PDB entry 7KAS | electron microscopy, 3.90 A resolution | chains B and D of the 7 polymer chains in the assembly

# Chain B
Molecule: Protein transport protein SBH1
Source organism: Saccharomyces cerevisiae BY4741
UniProt: P52870 (SC6B1_YEAST); residues 1-82 here = UniProt positions 1-82
Sequence (82 residues; numbered 1 to 82; the number before each row is that of its first residue):
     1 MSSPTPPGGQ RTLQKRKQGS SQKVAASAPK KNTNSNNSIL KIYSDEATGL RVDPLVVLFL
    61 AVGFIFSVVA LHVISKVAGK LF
Unresolved in the structure: 1-50

# Chain D
Molecule: Protein translocation protein SEC63
Source organism: Saccharomyces cerevisiae BY4741
UniProt: P14906 (SEC63_YEAST); residue numbers follow UniProt; this construct covers 2-440, 449-663
Sequence (676 residues; numbered -13 to 670; 8 numbers in that range are skipped by the numbering (no residue carries them; nothing is unmodelled there); the number before each row is that of its first residue; numbers below 1 keep their minus sign (Gly-13 is residue -13)):
   -13 GGSGGSGGSG GSGGSPTNYE YDEASETWPS FILTGLLMVV GPMTLLQIYQ IFFGANAEDG
    47 NSGKSKEFNE EVFKNLNEEY TSDEIKQFRR KFDKNSNKKS KIWSRRNIII IVGWILVAIL
   107 LQRINSNDAI KDAATKLFDP YEILGISTSA SDRDIKSAYR KLSVKFHPDK LAKGLTPDEK
   167 SVMEETYVQI TKAYESLTDE LVRQNYLKYG HPDGPQSTSH GIALPRFLVD GSASPLLVVC
   227 YVALLGLILP YFVSRWWART QSYTKKGIHN VTASNFVSNL VNYKPSEIVT TDLILHWLSF
   287 AHEFKQFFPD LQPTDFEKLL QDHINRRDSG KLNNAKFRIV AKCHSLLHGL LDIACGFRNL
   347 DIALGAINTF KCIVQAVPLT PNCQILQLPN VDKEHFITKT GDIHTLGKLF TLEDAKIGEV
   407 LGIKDQAKLN ETLRVASHIP NLKIIKADFL VPGR
   449 PYISLKVLVR SAKQPLIPTS LIPEENLTEP QDSESQRDPF AMMSKQPLVP YSFAPFFPTK
   509 RRGSWCCLVS SQKDGKILQT PIIIEKLSYK NLNDDKDFFD KRIKMDLTKH EKFDINDWEI
   569 GTIKIPLGQP APETVGDFFF RVIVKSTDYF TTDLDITMNM KVRDSPAVEQ VEVYSEEDDE
   629 YSTDDDETES DDESDASDYT DIDTDTEAED DESPEGENLY FQ
Unresolved in the structure: -13 to 3, 37-53, 79-92, 116-201, 613-670
Sequence notes: expression tag (-13 to 1, 664-670); engineered mutation Arg440 (Glu in P14906), Ser481 (Phe in P14906)
Curated features (UniProtKB/Swiss-Prot):
  - modified residue: Ser512 (Phosphoserine)
  - mutagenesis: Ala179 (A179T: Temperature-sensitive), Pro426 (P426L: Temperature-sensitive), Ile431 (I431N: Temperature-sensitive), Pro503 (P503A: Temperature-sensitive), Gly511 (G511R: Temperature-sensitive), Thr652 (T652A: Abolishes interaction with SEC62; defect in protein translocation), Thr654 (T654A: Abolishes interaction with SEC62; defect in protein translocation)

# How chain B and chain D interact
Contacting residue pairs - 5 pairs, chain B then chain D:
  Leu55(B) with Trp243(D)
  Phe59(B) with Pro236(D), hydrophobic
  Val62(B) with Leu231(D)
  Ile65(B) with Leu231(D), hydrophobic
  Phe66(B) with Val228(D), hydrophobic
Other interface residues (no listed pair), chain B (7 interface residues in all): Leu58, Val69
Other interface residues (no listed pair), chain D (6 interface residues in all): Val239, Ser240

# Summary
The interface between chain B and chain D involves 7 residues on one side and 6 on the other. UniProt lists 7
mutagenesis sites on chain D.
Chain B is Protein transport protein SBH1 and chain D is Protein translocation protein SEC63, both from
Saccharomyces cerevisiae BY4741; the structure, Cryo-EM structure of the Sec complex from S. cerevisiae, Sec63
FN3 mutant, class with Sec62, was determined by electron microscopy, deposited together with 7KAH, 7KAI, 7KAJ,
7KAK, 7KAL, 7KAM and 8 further entries.
